Entry 5EIS (X-ray diffraction, 1.60 A resolution); this record covers chain A.

Chain A:
Molecule: Bromodomain-containing protein 4
Organism: Homo sapiens
Notes: fragment: n-terminal bromodomain, residues 44-168
UniProt: O60885 (BRD4_HUMAN); numbering as in UniProt (aligned over 44-168)
Amino-acid sequence (127 residues; row label = number of the first residue in the row):
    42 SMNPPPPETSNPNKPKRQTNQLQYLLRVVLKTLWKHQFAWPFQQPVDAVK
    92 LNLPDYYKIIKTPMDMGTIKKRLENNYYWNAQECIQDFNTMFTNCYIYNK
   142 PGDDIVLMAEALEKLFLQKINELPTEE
Construct notes: expression tag (42-43)
Swiss-Prot annotation at these positions:
  - site: Asn140 (Acetylated histone binding)
  - cross-link: Lys99 (Glycyl lysine isopeptide (Lys-Gly) (interchain with G-Cter in SUMO2))
  - natural variant: Asp145 (D145G: Found in a patient with a neurodevelopmental syndrome; uncertain significance)
  - mutagenesis: Asn140 (N140A: Abolishes binding to acetylated histones)
Ligand contacts: 5OU (3-[(4-chlorophenyl)methyl]-7-ethyl-purine-2,6-dione): Trp81, Pro82, Phe83, Val87, Leu92, Leu94, Tyr97, Cys136, Tyr139, Asn140, Asp145, Ile146, Met149

In short:
Chain A binds compound 5OU. UniProt lists one mutagenesis site.
Chain A is Bromodomain-containing protein 4 (Homo sapiens); the structure, FIRST DOMAIN OF HUMAN BROMODOMAIN
BRD4 IN COMPLEX WITH INHIBITOR 3-(4-Chlorobenzyl)-7-ethyl-3,7-dihydropurine-2,6-dione, was determined by X-ray
diffraction together with 5EGU and 5EI4 from the same study.
